Entry 5SWK (X-ray diffraction, 1.92 A resolution); this record covers chains A and C of the 4 polymer chains in the assembly.

# Chain A
Name: E3 ubiquitin-protein ligase Mdm2
Source organism: Homo sapiens
Notes: EC 6.3.2.-
UniProtKB: Q00987 (MDM2_HUMAN); numbering as in UniProt (aligned over 1-150)
Sequence (153 residues; row label = number of the first residue in the row; numbers below 1 keep their minus sign (Gly-2 is residue -2)):
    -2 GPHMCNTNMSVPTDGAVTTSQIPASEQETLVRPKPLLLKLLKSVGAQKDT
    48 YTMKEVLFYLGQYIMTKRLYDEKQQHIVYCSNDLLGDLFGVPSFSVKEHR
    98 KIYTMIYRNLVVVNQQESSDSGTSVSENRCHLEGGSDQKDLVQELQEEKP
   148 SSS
Disordered / not traced: -2 to 26, 111-150
Differences from the reference sequence: expression tag (-2 to 0)

# Chain C
Name: De novo protein based on the inhibitor Amoebiasin-1
Source organism: Entamoeba histolytica
Sequence (110 residues; each row starts with the number of its first residue; numbers below 1 keep their minus sign (Gly-2 is residue -2)):
    -2 GPHMSLTEDNNNTTITIAKGENKEIILHGNPTTGYSWVVDSSEGLSNTVE
    48 YVADQHAPGISGSGGKYHIKITGTQTGEGKIVLVYRRTSFAEYWNLLSPD
    98 RTFTLKVNVQ
Disordered / not traced: -2 to 1, 54-59

# How chain A and chain C interact
Pairs across the interface (28):
  Leu54(A) with Trp91(C), hydrogen bond (backbone-side chain); Leu94(C); Ser95(C)
  Leu57(A) with Trp91(C), hydrophobic
  Gly58(A) with Trp91(C)
  Ile61(A) with Phe87(C), hydrophobic; Trp91(C), hydrophobic
  Met62(A) with Phe87(C), hydrophobic
  Tyr67(A) with Phe87(C), hydrophobic
  Glu69(A) with Arg84(C), hydrogen bond (backbone-side chain)
  Lys70(A) with Thr29(C); Thr30(C); Gly31(C); Arg84(C)
  Gln72(A) with Arg84(C); Thr85(C); Ser86(C); Phe87(C), hydrogen bond (side chain-backbone); Tyr90(C)
  His73(A) with Tyr90(C)
  Val75(A) with Phe87(C), hydrophobic
  Val93(A) with Phe87(C), hydrophobic; Tyr90(C); Trp91(C)
  Lys94(A) with Tyr90(C)
  His96(A) with Leu93(C); Leu94(C)
  Tyr100(A) with Leu94(C), hydrogen bond (side chain-backbone)
Other interface residues (no listed pair), chain A (16 interface residues in all): Ile99
Other interface residues (no listed pair), chain C (13 interface residues in all): Ala88

# Overview
The interface between chain A and chain C involves 16 residues on one side and 13 on the other, with 4
hydrogen bonds. Polar contacts include Leu54(A)-Trp91(C), Glu69(A)-Arg84(C) and Gln72(A)-Phe87(C).
Here chain A is E3 ubiquitin-protein ligase Mdm2 (Homo sapiens) and chain C is De novo protein based on the
inhibitor Amoebiasin-1 (Entamoeba histolytica). Entry 5SWK (Crystal structure of p53 epitope-scaffold based on
a inhibitor of cysteine proteases in complex with human ...) was determined by X-ray diffraction.
